Entry 9KPD (electron microscopy, 2.84 A resolution); this record covers chains A and N of the 5 polymer chains in the assembly.

[Chain A]
Molecule: Guanine nucleotide-binding protein G(s) subunit alpha isoforms short, Guanine nucleotide-binding protein G(t) subunit alpha-3
From: Homo sapiens
Notes: EC 3.6.5.-; fragment: Gs-Gt chimeric
UniProtKB: P63092 (GNAS2_HUMAN); residues 6-64 carry their UniProt numbers (59 of 234 residues fall inside the UniProt entry; the rest is not from it)
Chain sequence (264 residues; row label = number of the first residue in the row; note: 2 numbers in that range are skipped by the numbering (no residue carries them; nothing is unmodelled there); a row labelled like 67A-67F holds insertion residues (67A, then the next letters in order); numbers below 1 keep their minus sign (Met-10 is residue -10)):
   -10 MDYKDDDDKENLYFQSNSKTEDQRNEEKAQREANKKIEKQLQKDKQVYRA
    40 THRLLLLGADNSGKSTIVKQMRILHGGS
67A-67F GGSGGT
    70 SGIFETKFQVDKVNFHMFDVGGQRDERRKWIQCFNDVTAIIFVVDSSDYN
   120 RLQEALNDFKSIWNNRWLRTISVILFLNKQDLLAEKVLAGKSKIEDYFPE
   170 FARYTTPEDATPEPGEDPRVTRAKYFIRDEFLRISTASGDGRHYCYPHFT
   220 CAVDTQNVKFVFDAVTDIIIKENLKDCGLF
Not modelled in the structure: -10 to 8, 67A-67F
Construct notes: initiating methionine (-10); expression tag (-9 to 5); conflict Asp49 (Gly in P63092), Asn50 (Glu in P63092); linker (65-67, 67A-67E)

[Chain N]
Molecule: Nanobody 35
From: Homo sapiens
Notes: antibody fragment or engineered binder
Chain sequence (135 residues; numbered 0 to 134; the number before each row is that of its first residue; numbering starts at 0):
     0 MQVQLQESGGGLVQPGGSLRLSCAASGFTFSNYKMNWVRQAPGKGLEWVS
    50 DISQSGASISYTGSVKGRFTISRDNAKNTLYLQMNSLKPEDTAVYYCARC
   100 PAPFTRDCFDVTSTTYAYRGQGTQVTVSSHHHHHH
Not modelled in the structure: 0, 129-134
Disulfides: Cys22-Cys96, Cys99-Cys107

[Interface between chain A and chain N]
Pairs across the interface - 25 pairs, chain A then chain N:
  Asp94(A) with Ser112(N); Thr113(N), hydrogen bond
  Glu95(A) with Asp109(N); Ser112(N), hydrogen bond; Thr114(N)
  Arg96(A) with Phe108(N); Asp109(N), hydrogen bond (backbone-side chain)
  Arg97(A) with Pro100(N); Phe108(N); Asp109(N), salt bridge; Tyr117(N)
  Ile100(A) with Phe108(N), hydrophobic
  Gln122(A) with Thr61(N); Gly62(N)
  Asn126(A) with Trp47(N)
  Ser130(A) with Asp106(N); Cys107(N); Phe108(N)
  Asn133(A) with Asp106(N)
  Asn134(A) with Asp106(N); Phe108(N)
  Arg135(A) with Asp106(N)
  Tyr166(A) with Gly62(N)
  Pro168(A) with Gly62(N)
  Glu169(A) with Lys65(N)
Other interface residues (no listed pair), chain A (18 interface residues in all): Arg93, Asn119, Ile131, Asp165
Other interface residues (no listed pair), chain N (16 interface residues in all): Lys43, Ser63, Tyr115

[Summary]
18 residues of chain A and 16 residues of chain N are in contact, with 3 hydrogen bonds and 1 salt bridge.
Polar contacts include Arg97(A)-Asp109(N), Asp94(A)-Thr113(N) and Glu95(A)-Ser112(N).
Chain A is Guanine nucleotide-binding protein G(s) subunit alpha isoforms short, Guanine nucleotide-binding
protein G(t) subunit alpha-3 and chain N is Nanobody 35, both from Homo sapiens; the structure, Cryo-EM
structure of GPCR16-miniGs complex, was determined by electron microscopy together with 9K6L, 9KPE and 9KPF
from the same study.
